PDB entry 9AV9 | X-ray diffraction, 1.94 A resolution | chains A and B of the 4 polymer chains in the assembly

[Chain A]
Molecule: Hemoglobin subunit alpha
Source organism: Homo sapiens
Reference sequence: P69905 (HBA_HUMAN); residues 1-141 here correspond to UniProt positions 2-142 (UniProt number = residue number + 1)
Chain sequence (141 residues; numbered 1 to 141; the number before each row is that of its first residue):
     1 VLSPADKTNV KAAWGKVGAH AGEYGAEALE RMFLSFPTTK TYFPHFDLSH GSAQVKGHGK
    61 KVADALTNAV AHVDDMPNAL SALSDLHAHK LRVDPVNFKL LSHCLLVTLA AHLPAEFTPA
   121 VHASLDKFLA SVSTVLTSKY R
Bound ions: heme Fe near H87 (its only coordinating residue here)
Residues lining bound ligands: heme (HEM): M32, T39, Y42, F43, H45, F46, H58, K61, V62, A65, L66, L83, L86, H87, L91, V93, N97, F98, L101, V132, L136
UniProt features mapped onto this chain:
  - binding site (O2): H58
  - binding site (heme b): H87
  - site: T8, N9 (Microbial infection: Cleavage), K11 (Not glycated), A13, W14 (Microbial infection: Cleavage), Y24, G25 (Microbial infection: Cleavage), L29, E30 (Microbial infection: Cleavage), H45, F46 (Microbial infection: Cleavage), D47, L48 (Microbial infection: Cleavage), S52, A53 (Microbial infection: Cleavage), V55, K56 (Microbial infection: Cleavage), K56 (Not glycated), G59, K60 (Microbial infection: Cleavage), K60 (Not glycated), K90 (Not glycated), L91, R92 (Microbial infection: Cleavage), K99 (Not glycated), L106, V107 (Microbial infection: Cleavage), T108, L109 (Microbial infection: Cleavage), V121, H122 (Microbial infection: Cleavage), S133, T134 (Microbial infection: Cleavage)
  - modified residue: S3 (Phosphoserine), K7 (N6-succinyllysine), T8 (Phosphothreonine), K11 (N6-succinyllysine), K16 (N6-acetyllysine), Y24 (Phosphotyrosine), S35 (Phosphoserine), K40 (N6-succinyllysine), S49 (Phosphoserine), S102 (Phosphoserine), T108 (Phosphothreonine), S124 (Phosphoserine), S131 (Phosphoserine), T134 (Phosphothreonine), T137 (Phosphothreonine), S138 (Phosphoserine)
  - glycosylation (N-linked (Glc) (glycation) lysine): K7, K16, K40, K61

[Chain B]
Molecule: Hemoglobin subunit beta
Source organism: Homo sapiens
Reference sequence: P68871 (HBB_HUMAN); residues 1-146 here correspond to UniProt positions 2-147 (UniProt number = residue number + 1)
Chain sequence (146 residues; row label = number of the first residue in the row):
     1 VHLTPAEKSA VTALWGKVNV DEVGGEALGR LLVVYPWTQR FFESFGDLST PDAVMGNPKV
    61 KAHGKKVLGA FSDGLAHLDN LKGTFATLSE LHCDKLHVDP ENFRLLGNVL VCVLAHHFGK
   121 EFTPPVQAAY QKVVAGVANA LAHKYH
Disordered / not traced: 145-146
Sequence notes: engineered mutation A6 (Glu7 in P68871)
Bound ions: heme Fe near H92 (its only coordinating residue here)
Residues lining bound ligands: heme (HEM): L31, T38, F41, F42, F45, H63, K66, V67, A70, F71, L88, L91, H92, L96, V98, N102, F103, L106, V137, L141
UniProt features mapped onto this chain:
  - binding site ((2R)-2,3-bisphosphoglycerate): V1, H2, K82, H143
  - binding site (heme b): H63, H92
  - site: E7, K8 (Microbial infection: Cleavage), G25, E26 (Microbial infection: Cleavage), G29, R30 (Microbial infection: Cleavage), Y35, P36 (Microbial infection: Cleavage), W37, T38 (Microbial infection: Cleavage), F45, G46 (Microbial infection: Cleavage), D52, A53 (Microbial infection: Cleavage), G56, N57 (Microbial infection: Cleavage), K59 (Not glycated), F71, S72 (Microbial infection: Cleavage), G74, L75 (Microbial infection: Cleavage), K82 (Not glycated), T84, F85 (Microbial infection: Cleavage), H92, C93 (Microbial infection: Cleavage), K95 (Not glycated), R104, L105 (Microbial infection: Cleavage), L110, V111 (Microbial infection: Cleavage), G119, K120 (Microbial infection: Cleavage), F122, T123 (Microbial infection: Cleavage), A128, A129 (Microbial infection: Cleavage) and 2 more in UniProt
  - modified residue: V1 (N-acetylvaline), S9 (Phosphoserine), T12 (Phosphothreonine), S44 (Phosphoserine), T50 (Phosphothreonine), K59 (N6-acetyllysine), K82 (N6-acetyllysine), T87 (Phosphothreonine), C93 (S-nitrosocysteine), K144 (N6-acetyllysine)
  - glycosylation: V1 (N-linked (Glc) (glycation) valine), K8 (N-linked (Glc) (glycation) lysine), K17 (N-linked (Glc) (glycation) lysine), K66 (N-linked (Glc) (glycation) lysine), K120 (N-linked (Glc) (glycation) lysine), K144 (N-linked (Glc) (glycation) lysine)
From the paper describing this entry:
  - mutagenesis - E6A: unchanged binding to oxygen

[Chain A / chain B interface]
Contacting residue pairs - 40 pairs, chain A then chain B:
  E30(A) - P124(B)
  R31(A) - F122(B)  hydrogen bond (side chain-backbone)
  R31(A) - T123(B)
  R31(A) - P124(B)
  R31(A) - Q127(B)  hydrogen bond
  L34(A) - P124(B)
  L34(A) - P125(B)
  L34(A) - A128(B)
  S35(A) - Q127(B)
  S35(A) - A128(B)
  S35(A) - Q131(B)
  F36(A) - Q131(B)
  K99(A) - R104(B)
  H103(A) - N108(B)
  H103(A) - V111(B)
  H103(A) - Q127(B)
  H103(A) - Q131(B)  hydrogen bond
  C104(A) - Q127(B)
  V107(A) - V111(B)  hydrophobic
  V107(A) - C112(B)  hydrophobic
  V107(A) - A115(B)
  V107(A) - Q127(B)
  A110(A) - C112(B)
  A110(A) - A115(B)
  A110(A) - H116(B)
  A111(A) - A115(B)
  A111(A) - G119(B)
  P114(A) - H116(B)  hydrogen bond (backbone-side chain)
  F117(A) - R30(B)  hydrogen bond (backbone-side chain)
  F117(A) - H116(B)
  T118(A) - R30(B)  hydrogen bond (backbone-side chain)
  P119(A) - R30(B)
  P119(A) - V33(B)
  P119(A) - M55(B)  hydrophobic
  H122(A) - R30(B)  hydrogen bond
  H122(A) - V34(B)
  A123(A) - V33(B)
  A123(A) - V34(B)
  D126(A) - V34(B)
  D126(A) - Y35(B)  hydrogen bond
Other interface residues (no listed pair), chain A (20 interface residues in all): L106, A120
Other interface residues (no listed pair), chain B (22 interface residues in all): P51, E101, K120

[In short]
The interface between chain A and chain B involves 20 residues on one side and 22 on the other; the contacts
include 8 hydrogen bonds. Polar pairs include R31(A)-F122(B), R31(A)-Q127(B) and H103(A)-Q131(B). Chain A
binds heme. Ligands of chain B: heme. The paper reports that E6A of chain B leaves binding to oxygen
unchanged.
Here chain A is Hemoglobin subunit alpha and chain B is Hemoglobin subunit beta, both from Homo sapiens. Entry
9AV9 (R2-state HbG-Makassar hemoglobin) was determined by X-ray diffraction together with 9AYZ from the same
study.
